PDB entry 7MHA | X-ray diffraction, 2.79 A resolution | chains H and M of the 3 polymer chains in the assembly

# Chain H
Protein: Reaction center protein H chain
Organism: Rhodobacter sphaeroides
Reference sequence: P0C0Y7 (RCEH_RHOSH); numbering as in UniProt (aligned over 1-259)
Sequence (266 residues; numbered 1 to 266; the number before each row is that of its first residue):
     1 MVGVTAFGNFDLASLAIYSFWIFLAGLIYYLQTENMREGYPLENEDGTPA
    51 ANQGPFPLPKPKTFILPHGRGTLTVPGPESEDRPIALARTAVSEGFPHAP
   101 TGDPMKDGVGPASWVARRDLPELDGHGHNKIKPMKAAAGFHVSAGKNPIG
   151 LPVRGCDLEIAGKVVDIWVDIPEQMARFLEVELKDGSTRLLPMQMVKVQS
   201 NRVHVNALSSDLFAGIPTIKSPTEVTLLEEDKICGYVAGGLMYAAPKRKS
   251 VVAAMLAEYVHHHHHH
Not modelled in the structure: 1-10, 250-266
Sequence notes: expression tag (260-266)

# Chain M
Protein: Reaction center protein M chain
Organism: Rhodobacter sphaeroides
Reference sequence: P0C0Y9 (RCEM_RHOSH); residues 0-307 here correspond to UniProt positions 1-308 (UniProt number = residue number + 1)
Sequence (308 residues; row label = number of the first residue in the row; numbering starts at 0):
     0 MAEYQNIFSQVQVRGPADLGMTEDVNLANRSGVGPFSTLLGWFGNAQLGP
    50 IYLGSLGVLSLFSGLMWFFTIGIWFWYQAGWNPAVFLRDLFFFSLEPPAP
   100 EYGLSFAAPLKEGGLWLIASFFMFVAVWSWWGRTYLRAQALGMGKHTAWA
   150 FLSAIWLWMVLGFIRPILMGSWSEAVPYGIFSHLDWTNNFSLVHGNLFYN
   200 PFHGLSIAFLYGSALLFAMHGATILAVSRFGGERELEQIADRGTAAERAA
   250 LFVRWTMGFNATMEGIHRWAIWMAVLVTLTGGIGILLSGTVVDNWYVWGQ
   300 NHGMAPLN
Not modelled in the structure: 0-1, 303-307
Sequence notes: engineered mutation V252 (Trp253 in P0C0Y9)
Metal / ion sites: Fe ion: H219, E234, H266 (shared with 2 residues of chain L)
Residues lining bound ligands:
  - bacteriochlorophyll a (BCL), molecule 1: W66, M122, V126, F150, A153, I154, L156, W157, L160, W185, T186, N187, F189, S190, N195, L196, F197, H202, S205, I206, L209, Y210, V276, T277, G280, G281, I284
  - bacteriochlorophyll a (BCL), molecule 2: M122, W157, L160, V175, I179, H182, L183, W185, T186
  - bacteriochlorophyll a (BCL), molecule 3: T186, F197, Y210
  - bacteriochlorophyll a (BCL), molecule 4: F197, G203, I206, A207, Y210, G211, L214
  - bacteriopheophytin a (BPH), molecule 1: S59, L60, G63, L64, F67, A125, V126, W129, T133, T146, A149, F150, A153, A273, V274, T277
  - bacteriopheophytin a (BPH), molecule 2: Y210, A213, L214, A217, M218, T255, M256
  - spheroidene (SPO): W66, F67, F68, I70, G71, F74, W75, F85, L89, F105, W115, L116, S119, F120, M122, F123, W157, M158, L160, G161, F162, W171, V175, Y177, G178, I179, H182
Curated features (UniProtKB/Swiss-Prot):
  - binding site ((7R,8Z)-bacteriochlorophyll b): H182, H202
  - binding site (Fe cation): H219, E234, H266

# Chain H / chain M interface
Residue-residue contacts (113; chain H residue first):
  D11(H) - V290(M)
  D11(H) - W297(M)
  D11(H) - G302(M)
  L12(H) - V290(M)  hydrophobic
  A13(H) - V291(M)  hydrophobic
  A13(H) - W297(M)
  S14(H) - W297(M)
  S14(H) - H301(M)
  S14(H) - G302(M)
  A16(H) - F201(M)
  I17(H) - P200(M)  hydrophobic
  I17(H) - F201(M)  hydrophobic
  I17(H) - L204(M)  hydrophobic
  F20(H) - L204(M)  hydrophobic
  F20(H) - T279(M)
  L27(H) - W271(M)
  L27(H) - L275(M)  hydrophobic
  Y30(H) - R267(M)  hydrogen bond
  L31(H) - R267(M)
  L31(H) - W268(M)
  Q32(H) - F258(M)
  E34(H) - T261(M)
  E34(H) - R267(M)  salt bridge
  N35(H) - N259(M)
  N35(H) - A260(M)
  N35(H) - T261(M)  hydrogen bond (side chain-backbone)
  N35(H) - G264(M)  hydrogen bond (side chain-backbone)
  N35(H) - I265(M)
  N35(H) - W268(M)
  M36(H) - N259(M)
  E38(H) - I238(M)
  E38(H) - R241(M)  salt bridge
  E38(H) - T261(M)
  Y40(H) - N259(M)  hydrogen bond
  K62(H) - E263(M)  salt bridge
  K62(H) - R267(M)
  F64(H) - I238(M)  hydrophobic
  F64(H) - E263(M)
  L66(H) - A239(M)  hydrophobic
  L73(H) - I238(M)
  L73(H) - A239(M)
  E79(H) - R241(M)  salt bridge
  P111(H) - R247(M)  hydrogen bond (backbone-side chain)
  A112(H) - R247(M)
  S113(H) - T243(M)
  S113(H) - R247(M)  hydrogen bond (backbone-side chain)
  V115(H) - R241(M)
  V115(H) - G242(M)
  V115(H) - T243(M)
  V115(H) - E246(M)
  R117(H) - E236(M)  hydrogen bond (side chain-backbone)
  R117(H) - Q237(M)
  R117(H) - D240(M)  hydrogen bond (side chain-backbone)
  R117(H) - R241(M)
  R117(H) - G242(M)
  R118(H) - E236(M)  salt bridge
  R118(H) - D240(M)  salt bridge
  E122(H) - R233(M)  salt bridge
  E122(H) - E236(M)
  G125(H) - M20(M)
  H126(H) - M20(M)
  I131(H) - R233(M)
  A138(H) - P15(M)
  G139(H) - R13(M)
  G139(H) - G14(M)
  G139(H) - P15(M)
  F140(H) - R13(M)
  F140(H) - G14(M)
  H141(H) - V12(M)
  H141(H) - R13(M)  hydrogen bond (backbone-backbone)
  V142(H) - V10(M)  hydrophobic
  V142(H) - Q11(M)
  S143(H) - Q11(M)  hydrogen bond (backbone-backbone)
  S143(H) - V12(M)
  S143(H) - R13(M)
  A144(H) - V10(M)
  A144(H) - Q11(M)  hydrogen bond (backbone-backbone)
  A144(H) - T37(M)
  A144(H) - W41(M)  hydrophobic
  G145(H) - Q9(M)
  G145(H) - W41(M)
  K146(H) - V10(M)
  P172(H) - D17(M)
  E173(H) - N44(M)
  Q174(H) - V12(M)
  Q174(H) - R13(M)
  Q174(H) - G14(M)  hydrogen bond (side chain-backbone)
  Q174(H) - P15(M)  hydrogen bond (side chain-backbone)
  M175(H) - V12(M)  hydrophobic
  R177(H) - E232(M)  salt bridge
  R177(H) - R233(M)
  M193(H) - Q9(M)
  M193(H) - V10(M)  hydrophobic
  Q194(H) - Y3(M)
  Q194(H) - N5(M)
  Q194(H) - S227(M)
  Q194(H) - R228(M)
  M195(H) - R228(M)
  V196(H) - Y3(M)
  V196(H) - Q9(M)  hydrogen bond (backbone-side chain)
  K197(H) - Q9(M)
  V198(H) - Q9(M)  hydrogen bond (backbone-side chain)
  N206(H) - E2(M)
  L227(H) - R233(M)
  L227(H) - E236(M)
  L227(H) - D240(M)
  E230(H) - R233(M)  salt bridge
  D231(H) - G242(M)
  D231(H) - T243(M)  hydrogen bond (side chain-backbone)
  C234(H) - R228(M)  hydrogen bond (side chain-backbone)
  C234(H) - F229(M)
  A238(H) - F229(M)  hydrophobic
  L241(H) - R228(M)
Also at the interface, not in a pair above, chain H (73 interface residues in all): W21, F23, L24, R37, L42, G110, W114, K130, M134, P148, I167, V169, A176, P192, G235
Also at the interface, not in a pair above, chain M (55 interface residues in all): F35, F208, R253, L286, W294

# In short
The interface between chain H and chain M involves 73 residues on one side and 55 on the other; the contacts
include 17 hydrogen bonds and 9 salt bridges. Polar contacts include E34(H)-R267(M), E38(H)-R241(M) and
K62(H)-E263(M).
Chain H is Reaction center protein H chain and chain M is Reaction center protein M chain, both from
Rhodobacter sphaeroides; the structure, Crystal structure of R. sphaeroides Photosynthetic Reaction Center
variant; W252V mutant, was determined by X-ray diffraction.
